8V5V - chains G and g of the 9 polymer chains in the assembly; structure by electron microscopy, 2.93 A resolution.

[Chain G]
Protein: Spike protein S2, Fibritin
From: Severe acute respiratory syndrome coronavirus 2
UniProtKB: chimeric construct of P0DTC2, P10104: residues 691-1211 from P0DTC2 (SPIKE_SARS2) positions 691-1211 (same numbers); residues 1214-1240 from P10104 positions 458-484 (UniProt number = residue number - 756)
Amino-acid sequence (588 residues; row label = number of the first residue in the row):
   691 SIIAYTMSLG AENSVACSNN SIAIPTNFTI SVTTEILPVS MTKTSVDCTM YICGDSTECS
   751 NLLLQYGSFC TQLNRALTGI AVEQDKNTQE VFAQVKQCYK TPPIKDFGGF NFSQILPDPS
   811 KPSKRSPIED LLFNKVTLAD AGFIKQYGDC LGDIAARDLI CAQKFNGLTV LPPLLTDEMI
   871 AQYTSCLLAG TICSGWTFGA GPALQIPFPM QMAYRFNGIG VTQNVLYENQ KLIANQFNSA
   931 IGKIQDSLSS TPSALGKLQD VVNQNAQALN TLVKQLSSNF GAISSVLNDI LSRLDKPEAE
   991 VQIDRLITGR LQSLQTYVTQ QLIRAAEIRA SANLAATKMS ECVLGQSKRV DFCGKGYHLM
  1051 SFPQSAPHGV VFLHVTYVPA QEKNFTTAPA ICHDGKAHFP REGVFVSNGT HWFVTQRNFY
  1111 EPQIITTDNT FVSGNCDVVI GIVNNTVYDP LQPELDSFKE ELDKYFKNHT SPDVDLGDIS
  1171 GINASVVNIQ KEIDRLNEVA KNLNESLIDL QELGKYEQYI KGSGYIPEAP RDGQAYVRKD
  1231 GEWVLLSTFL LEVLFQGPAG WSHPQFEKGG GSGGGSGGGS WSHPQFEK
Unresolved in the structure: 691-705, 1150-1278
Construct notes: engineered mutation Cys-707 (Tyr in P0DTC2), Pro-817 (Phe in P0DTC2), Cys-876 (Ala in P0DTC2), Cys-883 (Thr in P0DTC2), Pro-892 (Ala in P0DTC2), Pro-899 (Ala in P0DTC2), Pro-942 (Ala in P0DTC2), Pro-987 (Val in P0DTC2); conflict Cys-788 (Ile in P0DTC2), Leu-1235 (Phe479 in P10104); linker (1212-1213); expression tag (1241-1278)
Curated features (UniProtKB/Swiss-Prot):
  - region: Ser-816 to Tyr-837 (Fusion peptide 1), Lys-835 to Phe-855 (Fusion peptide 2), Asp-1163 to Glu-1202 (Heptad repeat 2)
  - site: Arg-815, Ser-816 (Cleavage)
  - glycosylation (N-linked (GlcNAc...) asparagine): Asn-709 (high mannose), Asn-717 (hybrid), Asn-801 (hybrid), Asn-1074 (hybrid), Asn-1098 (complex), Asn-1134 (complex), Asn-1158 (complex), Asn-1173 (complex), Asn-1194 (complex)
Disulfide bonds: Cys-738/Cys-760, Cys-743/Cys-749, Cys-788/Cys-876, Cys-840/Cys-851, Cys-1032/Cys-1043, Cys-1082/Cys-1126
Covalently attached groups: N-acetylglucosamine (NAG) linked to Asn-709, Asn-717, Asn-801, Asn-1074, Asn-1098, Asn-1134
From the paper describing this entry:
  - post-translational modification sites: Asn-709, Asn-717, Asn-801, Asn-1074, Asn-1098, Asn-1134
  - self-association interface (contacts with another copy of this molecule): Phe-888, Gly-889, Ala-890

[Chain g]
Protein: Variable domain of the light chain from the human antibody 6C10
From: Homo sapiens
Notes: antibody fragment or engineered binder
Amino-acid sequence (108 residues; each row starts with the number of its first residue):
     1 AIRMTQSPST LSVSPGERAT LSCRASQSVS SYLAWYQHKP GQAPRLLVYG ASTRATGIPA
    61 RFSGSGSGTE FTLTISSLQS EDFAVYYCQQ YNNWPPPFTF GPGTKVDI
Unresolved in the structure: 1, 108
Disulfide bonds: Cys-23/Cys-88

[Chain G / chain g interface]
Residue-residue contacts - 7 pairs, chain G then chain g:
  Cys-738(G) / Asn-93(g)
  Gly-757(G) / Trp-94(g)
  Ser-758(G) / Trp-94(g)
  Thr-761(G) / Asn-93(g)
  Thr-761(G) / Trp-94(g)
  Arg-765(G) / Tyr-32(g)
  Arg-765(G) / Asn-92(g)  hydrogen bond
Other interface residues (no listed pair), chain G (6 interface residues in all): Leu-754
Other interface residues (no listed pair), chain g (5 interface residues in all): Pro-96

[Summary]
6 residues of chain G face 5 of chain g across their interface, with 1 hydrogen bond. The hydrogen-bonded pair
is Arg-765(G)/Asn-92(g). N-acetylglucosamine is covalently linked to Asn-709(G), Asn-717(G), Asn-801(G),
Asn-1074(G), Asn-1098(G) and Asn-1134(G). From the paper: modification sites Asn-709(G), Asn-717(G) and
Asn-801(G) among others; a self-association interface involving Phe-888(G), Gly-889(G) and Ala-890(G).
Chain G is Spike protein S2, Fibritin (Severe acute respiratory syndrome coronavirus 2) and chain g is
Variable domain of the light chain from the human antibody 6C10 (Homo sapiens); the structure, Structure of a
SARS-CoV-2 spike S2 subunit in a pre-fusion, open conformation, was determined by electron microscopy.
